8G9S - chains N and O of the 15 polymer chains in the assembly; structure by electron microscopy, 3.40 A resolution.

== Chain N ==
Molecule: Cas5
Organism: Neisseria lactamica
UniProtKB: D0W8X4 (D0W8X4_NEILA); numbering as in UniProt (aligned over 2-206)
Sequence (205 residues; each row starts with the number of its first residue):
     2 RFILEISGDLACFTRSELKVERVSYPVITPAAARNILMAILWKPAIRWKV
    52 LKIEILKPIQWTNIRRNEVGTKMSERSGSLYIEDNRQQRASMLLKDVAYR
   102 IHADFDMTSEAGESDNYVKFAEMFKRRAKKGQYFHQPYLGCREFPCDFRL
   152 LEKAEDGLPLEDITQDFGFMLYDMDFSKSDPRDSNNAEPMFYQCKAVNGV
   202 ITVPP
Sequence notes: conflict Ala-32 (Ser in D0W8X4)

== Chain O ==
Molecule: 42-nt RNA strand
Sequence (42 nucleotides; row label = number of the first residue in the row):
     1 AUUGAAACAGGGUCAGCUUGCCGUAGGUGGCAUCGCCCUCGU

== Chain N / chain O interface ==
Residue-residue contacts - 28 pairs, chain N then chain O:
  Thr-15(N) / G4(O)  hydrogen bond to the phosphate
  Ser-17(N) / U3(O)  hydrogen bond to the base
  Lys-20(N) / U3(O)  hydrogen bond to the sugar
  Lys-20(N) / G4(O)  salt bridge to the phosphate
  Arg-23(N) / A7(O)  base contact
  Ala-32(N) / U3(O)  phosphate contact
  Ala-33(N) / U2(O)  base contact
  Asn-36(N) / U2(O)  hydrogen bond to the phosphate
  Arg-67(N) / A9(O)  phosphate contact
  Asn-68(N) / A7(O)  hydrogen bond to the sugar
  Asn-68(N) / C8(O)  hydrogen bond to the base
  Asn-68(N) / A9(O)  hydrogen bond to the phosphate
  Glu-69(N) / A7(O)  hydrogen bond to the sugar
  Val-70(N) / A7(O)  base contact
  Ile-83(N) / C8(O)  phosphate contact
  Arg-87(N) / C8(O)  hydrogen bond to the base
  Gln-89(N) / A9(O)  hydrogen bond to the base
  Pro-138(N) / U2(O)  base contact
  Tyr-139(N) / U2(O)  hydrogen bond to the base
  Gly-141(N) / G4(O)  phosphate contact
  Cys-142(N) / A5(O)  phosphate contact
  Arg-143(N) / A5(O)  hydrogen bond to the phosphate
  Arg-143(N) / A6(O)  salt bridge to the phosphate
  Leu-172(N) / U3(O)  phosphate contact
  Met-175(N) / U3(O)  phosphate contact
  Phe-177(N) / A1(O)  base contact
  Asp-184(N) / A1(O)  sugar contact
  Glu-189(N) / U3(O)  base contact
Also at the interface, not in a pair above, chain N (29 interface residues in all): Ile-37, Lys-73, Arg-90, Gln-137, Arg-183

== In short ==
29 residues of chain N and 9 residues of chain O are in contact, with 12 hydrogen bonds and 2 salt bridges.
Polar pairs include Ser-17(N)/U3(O), Asn-68(N)/C8(O) and Arg-87(N)/C8(O).
Here chain N is Cas5 (Neisseria lactamica) and chain O is a 42-nt RNA strand. Entry 8G9S (Exploiting
Activation and Inactivation Mechanisms in Type I-C CRISPR-Cas3 for Genome Editing Applications) was determined
by electron microscopy together with 8G9T, 8G9U, 8GAF, 8GAM and 8GAN from the same study.
